Entry 1PYU (X-ray diffraction, 1.90 A resolution); this record covers chains A and C of the 4 polymer chains in the assembly.

[Chain A (and C)]
Name: Aspartate 1-decarboxylase beta chain
From: Escherichia coli
Notes: EC 4.1.1.11; chain C of this document is another copy of the same molecule, construct and numbering; everything in this record applies to it too
UniProtKB: P0A790 (PAND_ECOLI); residues 1-24 here = UniProt positions 1-24
Sequence (41 residues; row label = number of the first residue in the row; numbers below 1 keep their minus sign (Met-16 is residue -16)):
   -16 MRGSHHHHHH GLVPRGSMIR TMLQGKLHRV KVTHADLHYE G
Unresolved in the structure: -16 to -4 (chain C: -16 to 0)
Sequence notes: expression tag (-16 to 0)
From the paper describing this entry:
  - mutagenesis - G24S: abolished catalytic activity
  - mutagenesis - H11A: unchanged catalytic activity

[Interface between chain A and chain C]
Contacting residue pairs (7):
  Arg3(A) with Gln7(C)
  Lys9(A) with Gly24(C), hydrogen bond (side chain-backbone)
  His11(A) with Tyr22(C), hydrogen bond (side chain-backbone); Glu23(C); Gly24(C)
  Arg12(A) with Tyr22(C); Glu23(C), salt bridge
Interface residues without a listed pair, chain A (5 interface residues in all): Met1

[Summary]
The interface between chain A and chain C involves 5 residues on one side and 4 on the other; the contacts
include 2 hydrogen bonds and 1 salt bridge. Among the polar pairs are Arg12(A)-Glu23(C), Lys9(A)-Gly24(C) and
His11(A)-Tyr22(C). The paper reports that G24S of chain A abolishes catalytic activity; H11A of chain A leaves
catalytic activity unchanged.
Both chains are Aspartate 1-decarboxylase beta chain (Escherichia coli). Entry 1PYU (Processed Aspartate
Decarboxylase Mutant with Ser25 mutated to Cys) was determined by X-ray diffraction.
